7OZF - chain AAA; structure by X-ray diffraction, 1.82 A resolution.

# Chain AAA
Name: Fibroblast growth factor receptor 1
From: Homo sapiens
Notes: EC 2.7.10.1
Reference sequence: P11362 (FGFR1_HUMAN); residues 458-765 here = UniProt positions 458-765
Sequence (309 residues; each row starts with the number of its first residue):
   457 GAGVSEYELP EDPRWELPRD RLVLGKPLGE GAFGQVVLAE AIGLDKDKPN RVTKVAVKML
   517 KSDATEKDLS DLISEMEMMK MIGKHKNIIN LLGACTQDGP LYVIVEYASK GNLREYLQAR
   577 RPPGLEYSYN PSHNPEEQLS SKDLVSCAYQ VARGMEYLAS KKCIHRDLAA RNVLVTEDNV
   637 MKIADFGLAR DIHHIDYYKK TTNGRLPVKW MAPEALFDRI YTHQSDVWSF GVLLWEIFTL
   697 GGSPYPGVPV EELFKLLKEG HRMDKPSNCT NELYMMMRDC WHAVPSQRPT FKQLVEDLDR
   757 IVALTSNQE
Unresolved in the structure: 457-464, 581-588, 646-650
Construct notes: expression tag (457); conflict A488 (Cys in P11362), S584 (Cys in P11362)
Curated features (UniProtKB/Swiss-Prot):
  - active site: D623 (Proton acceptor)
  - binding site (ATP): L484 to G487, F489, G490, K514, E562 to A564, N568, R627, D641
  - modified residue (Phosphotyrosine): Y463, Y583, Y585, Y653, Y654, Y730
  - natural variant: R470 (R470L: In HH2), P483 (P483T: In HH2), G490 (G490R: In HRTFDS), A520 (A520T: In HH2), I538 (I538V: In HH2), N546 (N546K: In ECCL), V607 (V607M: In HH2), K618 (K618N: In HH2), H621 (H621R: In HH2), R622 (R622G: In HH2; R622Q: In HH2), D623 (D623Y: In HRTFDS), R627 (R627T: In HRTFDS), 16 further natural variant entries in UniProt
  - mutagenesis: K514 (K514A: Loss of kinase activity), R577 (R577E: Strongly reduced autophosphorylation in response to FGF signaling. No effect on in vitro kinase activity), R609 (R609V: Abolishes interaction with PLCG1), D623 (D623A: Loss of kinase activity), Y653 (Y653F: No effect on kinase activity. Loss of autophosphorylation and kinase activity; when associated with F-654), Y654 (Y654F: Reduced kinase activity. Loss of autophosphorylation and kinase activity; when associated with F-653), D755 (D755V: Abolishes interaction with PLCG1)
Residues lining bound ligands: 466 (N-[6-(3-ethoxyphenyl)-1H-indazol-3-yl]benzamide): L484, G485, F489, V492, A512, K514, L528, E531, M535, I545, V559, V561, E562, Y563, A564, S565, K566, G567, E571, L630, A640, D641

# Summary
Bound to chain AAA: compound 466. UniProt lists active-site residue D623, 13 ATP-binding residues and 7
mutagenesis sites.
Chain AAA is Fibroblast growth factor receptor 1 (Homo sapiens); the structure, FGFR1 kinase domain (residues
458-765) with mutations C488A, C584S in complex with 19, was determined by X-ray diffraction, deposited
together with 7OZB, 7OZD and 7OZY.
